Entry 6YSF (electron microscopy, 3.40 A resolution); this record covers chains C and D of the 7 polymer chains in the assembly.

== Chain C (and D) ==
Name: Chemotaxis MotA protein
Source organism: Clostridium sporogenes
Notes: chain D of this document is another copy of the same molecule, construct and numbering; everything in this record applies to it too
UniProt: A0A2X3BQ48 (A0A2X3BQ48_CLOSG); numbering as in UniProt (aligned over 1-270)
Amino-acid sequence (270 residues; numbered 1 to 270; the number before each row is that of its first residue):
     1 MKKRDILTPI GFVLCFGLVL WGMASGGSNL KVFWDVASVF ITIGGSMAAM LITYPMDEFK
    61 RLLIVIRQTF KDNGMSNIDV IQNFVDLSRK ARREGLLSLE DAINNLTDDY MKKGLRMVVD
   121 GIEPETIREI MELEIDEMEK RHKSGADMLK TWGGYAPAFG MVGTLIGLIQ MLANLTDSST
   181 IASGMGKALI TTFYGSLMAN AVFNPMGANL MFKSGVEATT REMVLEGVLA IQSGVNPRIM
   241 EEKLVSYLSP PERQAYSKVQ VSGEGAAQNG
Unresolved in the structure: 1-7, 260-270

== Chain C / chain D interface ==
Pairs across the interface (72):
  Gly-11(C) with Ile-52(D)
  Phe-12(C) with Ile-52(D), hydrophobic
  Cys-15(C) with Gly-45(D); Ala-48(D), hydrophobic; Ala-49(D); Ile-52(D), hydrophobic; Phe-159(D), hydrophobic
  Leu-18(C) with Gly-44(D)
  Val-19(C) with Ile-166(D), hydrophobic
  Trp-21(C) with Phe-40(D), hydrophobic
  Gly-22(C) with Ala-37(D); Ile-41(D); Lys-187(D), hydrogen bond (backbone-side chain)
  Met-23(C) with Ile-166(D), hydrophobic
  Ser-25(C) with Ala-37(D); Lys-187(D), hydrogen bond
  Gly-27(C) with Gln-170(D); Thr-180(D), hydrogen bond (backbone-side chain)
  Ser-28(C) with Gln-170(D); Asn-174(D); Thr-180(D)
  Phe-33(C) with Ile-166(D); Gln-170(D)
  Ala-182(C) with Leu-172(D), hydrophobic; Leu-175(D), hydrophobic
  Ser-183(C) with Ala-173(D)
  Met-185(C) with Leu-172(D), hydrophobic
  Gly-186(C) with Leu-172(D)
  Leu-189(C) with Leu-168(D), hydrophobic; Ile-169(D)
  Ile-190(C) with Ile-169(D), hydrophobic
  Thr-192(C) with Leu-165(D)
  Phe-193(C) with Leu-165(D), hydrophobic; Ile-166(D), hydrophobic; Ile-169(D), hydrophobic
  Ser-196(C) with Leu-165(D)
  Asn-200(C) with Ala-158(D); Phe-159(D); Val-162(D)
  Ala-201(C) with Ile-52(D)
  Asn-204(C) with Tyr-155(D)
  Pro-205(C) with Ala-49(D); Ile-52(D), hydrophobic; Thr-53(D); Tyr-155(D)
  Ala-208(C) with Thr-53(D); Tyr-155(D)
  Asn-209(C) with Ile-52(D), hydrogen bond (side chain-backbone); Thr-53(D)
  Phe-212(C) with Tyr-54(D), hydrophobic; Glu-58(D)
  Glu-222(C) with Lys-140(D), salt bridge
  Arg-238(C) with Asp-120(D), salt bridge
  Ile-239(C) with Thr-126(D)
  Glu-242(C) with Lys-113(D), salt bridge; Glu-134(D)
  Lys-243(C) with Ile-130(D)
  Ser-246(C) with Leu-133(D); Glu-134(D); Glu-137(D)
  Tyr-247(C) with Leu-133(D); Glu-137(D); Arg-141(D)
  Leu-248(C) with Arg-141(D)
  Ser-249(C) with Arg-61(D); Arg-141(D)
  Pro-250(C) with Gln-68(D); Arg-141(D)
  Pro-251(C) with Ile-64(D), hydrophobic
  Glu-252(C) with Arg-61(D)
  Arg-253(C) with Lys-113(D); Glu-134(D), salt bridge
Also at the interface, not in a pair above, chain C (47 interface residues in all): Leu-14, Val-32, Leu-197, Met-206, Thr-219, Glu-226
Also at the interface, not in a pair above, chain D (43 interface residues in all): Leu-51, Pro-55, Arg-116, Met-117, Ser-183

== In short ==
The interface between chain C and chain D involves 47 residues on one side and 43 on the other; the contacts
include 4 hydrogen bonds and 4 salt bridges. Among the polar pairs are Glu-222(C)/Lys-140(D),
Arg-238(C)/Asp-120(D) and Glu-242(C)/Lys-113(D).
Both chains are Chemotaxis MotA protein (Clostridium sporogenes). Entry 6YSF (Structure of the flagellar MotAB
stator complex from Clostridium sporogenes) was determined by electron microscopy (same publication as 6YSL).
